PDB entry 2P5W | X-ray diffraction, 2.20 A resolution | chains A and E of the 5 polymer chains in the assembly

Chain A:
Protein: HLA class I histocompatibility antigen, A-2 alpha chain
Source organism: Homo sapiens
Notes: fragment: extracellular domains alpha 1, alpha2 and alpha3, residues 25-299
UniProt: P01892 (1A02_HUMAN); residues 1-276 here correspond to UniProt positions 25-300 (UniProt number = residue number + 24)
Amino-acid sequence (276 residues; numbered 1 to 276; the number before each row is that of its first residue):
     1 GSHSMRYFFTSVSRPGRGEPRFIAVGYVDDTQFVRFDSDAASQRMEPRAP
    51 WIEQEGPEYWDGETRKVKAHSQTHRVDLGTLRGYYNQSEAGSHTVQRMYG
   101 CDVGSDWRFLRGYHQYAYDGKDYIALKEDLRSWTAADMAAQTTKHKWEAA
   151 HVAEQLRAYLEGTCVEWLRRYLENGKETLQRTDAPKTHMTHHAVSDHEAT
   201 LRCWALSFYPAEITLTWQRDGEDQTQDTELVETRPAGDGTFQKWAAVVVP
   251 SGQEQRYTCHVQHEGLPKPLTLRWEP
Disulfides: C101-C164, C203-C259

Chain E:
Protein: Hypothetical protein
Source organism: Homo sapiens
UniProt: Q2YDB4 (Q2YDB4_HUMAN); aligned to UniProt positions 22-262 over residues 1-241 (the alignment contains insertions or deletions, so no single offset holds)
Amino-acid sequence (243 residues; each row starts with the number of its first residue; numbering starts at 0):
     0 MGVTQTPKFQVLKTGQSMTLQCAQDMNHEYMSWYRQDPGMGLRLIHYSVS
    50 VGMTDQGEVPNGYNVSRSTIEDFPLRLLSAAPSQTSVYFCASSYLGNTGE
   100 LFFGEGSRLTVLEDLKNVFPPEVAVFEPSEAEISHTQKATLVCLATGFYP
   150 DHVELSWWVNGKEVHSGVCTDPQPLKEQPALNDSRYALSSRLRVSATFWQ
   200 DPRNHFRCQVQFYGLSENDEWTQDRAKPVTQIVSAEAWGRADQ
Unresolved in the structure: 242
Disulfides: C21-C89, C142-C207

Interface between chain A and chain E:
Contacting residue pairs (20):
  E19(A) with V50(E)
  R65(A) with Y46(E), hydrogen bond; V48(E); M52(E); D54(E), salt bridge
  K68(A) with S49(E); M52(E)
  A69(A) with V48(E); L94(E), hydrophobic
  S71(A) with S49(E)
  Q72(A) with E28(E); V48(E); S49(E), hydrogen bond; V50(E), hydrogen bond (side chain-backbone); I69(E)
  T73(A) with E28(E), hydrogen bond
  R75(A) with V50(E)
  V76(A) with I69(E), hydrophobic
  A150(A) with N96(E)
  Q155(A) with N96(E)
Also at the interface, not in a pair above, chain E (11 interface residues in all): N26

In short:
The chain A/chain E interface involves 11 residues from each chain, with 4 hydrogen bonds and 1 salt bridge.
Among the polar pairs are R65(A)-D54(E), R65(A)-Y46(E) and Q72(A)-S49(E).
Chain A is HLA class I histocompatibility antigen, A-2 alpha chain and chain E is Hypothetical protein, both
from Homo sapiens; the structure, Crystal structures of high affinity human T-cell receptors bound to pMHC
reveal native diagonal binding geometry, was determined by X-ray diffraction, deposited together with 2P5E,
2PYE and 2PYF.
